4ORM - chain A; structure by X-ray diffraction, 2.07 A resolution.

== Chain A ==
Protein: Dihydroorotate dehydrogenase (quinone), mitochondrial
From: Plasmodium falciparum
Notes: EC 1.3.5.2
UniProtKB: Q08210 (PYRD_PLAF7); numbering as in UniProt; present here: 158-383, 414-569
Sequence (401 residues; row label = number of the first residue in the row; note: 30 numbers in that range are skipped by the numbering (no residue carries them; nothing is unmodelled there)):
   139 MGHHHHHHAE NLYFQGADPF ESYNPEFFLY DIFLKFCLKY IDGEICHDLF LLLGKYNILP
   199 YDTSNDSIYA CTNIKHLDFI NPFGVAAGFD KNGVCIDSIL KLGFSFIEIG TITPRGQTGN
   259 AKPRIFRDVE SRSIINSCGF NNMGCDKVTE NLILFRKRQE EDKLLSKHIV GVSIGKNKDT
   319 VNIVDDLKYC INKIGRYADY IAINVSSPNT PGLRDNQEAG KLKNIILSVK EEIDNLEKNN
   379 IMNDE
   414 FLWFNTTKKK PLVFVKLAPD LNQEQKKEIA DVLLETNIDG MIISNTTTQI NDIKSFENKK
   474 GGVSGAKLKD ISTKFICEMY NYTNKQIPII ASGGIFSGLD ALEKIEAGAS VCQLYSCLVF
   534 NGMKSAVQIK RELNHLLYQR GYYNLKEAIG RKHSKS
Not modelled in the structure: 139-160, 566-569
Sequence notes: expression tag (139-157)
Swiss-Prot annotation at these positions:
  - active site: Ser-345 (Nucleophile)
  - binding site (FMN): Ala-225 to Lys-229, Thr-249, Asn-342, Lys-429, Ser-477, Gly-478, Ser-505 to Gly-507, Tyr-528, Ser-529
  - binding site (substrate): Lys-229, Asn-274 to Phe-278, Asn-342, Asn-347, Asn-458, Thr-459
Small-molecule neighbours:
  - 2V6 (N-[3,5-difluoro-4-(trifluoromethyl)phenyl]-5-methyl-2-(trifluoromethyl)[1,2,4]triazolo[1,5-a]pyrimidin-7-amine): Leu-172, Cys-175, Leu-176, Gly-181, Glu-182, Cys-184, His-185, Phe-188, Leu-189, Leu-197, Phe-227, Ile-237, Leu-240, Ile-263, Arg-265, Ile-272, Tyr-528, Leu-531, Val-532, Gly-535, Met-536
  - FMN (flavin mononucleotide): Ala-224, Ala-225, Gly-226, Lys-229, Gly-248, Thr-249, Ile-263, Ile-272, Asn-274, Cys-276, Phe-278, Ser-311, Asn-342, Lys-429, Ser-457, Asn-458, Thr-459, Ser-477, Gly-478, Leu-481, Ser-505, Gly-506, Gly-507, Ile-508, Gln-526, Leu-527, Tyr-528, Ser-529
  - orotic acid (ORO): Lys-229, Asn-274, Ser-275, Cys-276, Gly-277, Phe-278, Asn-279, Asn-342, Ser-345, Pro-346, Asn-347, Asn-458, Thr-459
From the paper describing this entry:
  - binding site for 2V6: Gly-181 to Leu-189, Arg-265
  - specificity-determining residues: Phe-188

== In short ==
Chain A binds compound 2V6, flavin mononucleotide and orotic acid. From UniProt: active-site residue Ser-345,
15 FMN-binding residues and 10 substrate-binding residues. The paper reports a binding site for 2V6 at Gly-181
and Arg-265; the specificity determinant Phe-188.
Chain A is Dihydroorotate dehydrogenase (quinone), mitochondrial (Plasmodium falciparum); the structure,
Crystal structure of Plasmodium falciparum dihydroorotate dehydrogenase bound with Inhibitor DSM338
(N-[3,5-difluoro-4-(trifluoromethyl)phenyl]-5-methyl-2-(trifluoromethyl)[1,2,4]triazolo[1,5-a]pyrimidin-7-amine),
was determined by X-ray diffraction together with 4OQV and 4ORI from the same study.
